4HDU - chains A and B of the 3 polymer chains in the assembly; structure by X-ray diffraction, 2.85 A resolution.

== Chain A ==
Protein: Alkyltransferase-like protein 1
Organism: Schizosaccharomyces pombe
UniProt: Q9UTN9 (ATL1_SCHPO); residues 1-108 here = UniProt positions 1-108
Chain sequence (116 residues; numbered 1 to 116; the number before each row is that of its first residue):
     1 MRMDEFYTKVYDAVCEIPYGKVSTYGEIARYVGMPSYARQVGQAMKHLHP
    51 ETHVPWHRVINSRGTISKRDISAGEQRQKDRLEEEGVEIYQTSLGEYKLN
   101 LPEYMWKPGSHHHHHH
Not modelled in the structure: 109-116
Differences from the reference sequence: expression tag (109-116)
UniProt features mapped onto this chain:
  - site: Tyr25 (Required for phosphate rotation/nucleotide flipping), Arg39 (Arg finger, required for nucleotide flipping), Arg69 (Critical for recognition of O(6)-alkylguanines, probes the electrostatic potential of the flipped base to distinguish between O(6)-alkylguanine and guanine)
  - mutagenesis: Arg69 (R69A/F: Reduces discrimination of modified bases 10-100-fold and increases sensitivity toward alkylating agents)
From the paper describing this entry:
  - binding site for the 13-nt DNA strand (chain B): Tyr25, Arg69
  - conformationally variable residues (loop rearrangement, side-chain flip): Trp56, Thr65 to Ala73
  - mutagenesis - R69F (10-fold): decreased binding to ODNs containing O6-alkylguanines
  - mutagenesis - R69A, R69F: decreased growth in response to MNNG
  - mutagenesis - R69A: increased binding to natural (G-containing) sequence

== Chain B ==
Molecule: 13-nt DNA strand
Sequence (13 nucleotides; each row starts with the number of its first residue):
     1 GCCATGXCTAGTA
Modified residues: 2PR (2-amino-9-[2-deoxyribofuranosyl]-9H-purine-5'-monophosphate) at position 7

== How chain A and chain B interact ==
Pairs across the interface - 27 pairs, chain A then chain B:
  Thr24(A) with DT9(B), phosphate contact
  Tyr25(A) with 2PR_7(B), base contact; DC8(B), phosphate contact; DT9(B), phosphate contact
  Gly26(A) with DT9(B), hydrogen bond to the phosphate
  Ala38(A) with DC8(B), sugar contact; DT9(B), sugar contact
  Arg39(A) with DG6(B), hydrogen bond to the base; DC8(B), base contact
  Gly42(A) with 2PR_7(B), sugar contact
  Gln43(A) with DG6(B), base contact
  Met45(A) with 2PR_7(B), base contact
  Lys46(A) with DG6(B), sugar contact; 2PR_7(B), salt bridge to the phosphate
  Trp56(A) with 2PR_7(B), base contact
  Val59(A) with 2PR_7(B), base contact
  Asn61(A) with DC8(B), phosphate contact; DT9(B), phosphate contact
  Ser62(A) with DT9(B), hydrogen bond to the phosphate; DA10(B), phosphate contact
  Ser67(A) with 2PR_7(B), phosphate contact; DC8(B), hydrogen bond to the phosphate
  Lys68(A) with 2PR_7(B), sugar contact
  Arg69(A) with 2PR_7(B), phosphate contact
  Asp70(A) with DG6(B), phosphate contact; 2PR_7(B), hydrogen bond to the phosphate
  Gln78(A) with 2PR_7(B), base contact
Interface residues without a listed pair, chain A (20 interface residues in all): Arg30, Gln40

== In short ==
Chain A and chain B form an interface of 20 and 5 residues respectively, with 5 hydrogen bonds and 1 salt
bridge. Among the polar pairs are Arg39(A)-DG6(B), Gly26(A)-DT9(B) and Ser62(A)-DT9(B). From the paper: a
binding site for the 13-nt DNA strand (chain B) at Tyr25(A) and Arg69(A); R69A and R69F of chain A reduce
growth in response to MNNG.
Chain A is Alkyltransferase-like protein 1 (Schizosaccharomyces pombe) and chain B is a 13-nt DNA strand; the
structure, Crystal structure of S. pombe ATL1 in complex with damaged DNA containing 2-aminopurine, was
determined by X-ray diffraction, deposited together with 4HDV.
